Entry 2NMY (X-ray diffraction, 1.10 A resolution); this record covers chains A and B.

[Chain A]
Molecule: Protease
From: Human immunodeficiency virus 1
Notes: EC 3.4.23.16
UniProtKB: P04587 (POL_HV1B5); residues 1-99 here correspond to UniProt positions 500-598 (UniProt number = residue number + 499)
Sequence (99 residues; numbered 1 to 99; the number before each row is that of its first residue):
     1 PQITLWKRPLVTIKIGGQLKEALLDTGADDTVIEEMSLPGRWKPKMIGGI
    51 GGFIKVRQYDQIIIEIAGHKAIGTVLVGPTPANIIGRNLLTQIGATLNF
Sequence notes: engineered mutation Lys7 (Gln506 in P04587), Ile33 (Leu532 in P04587), Ile63 (Leu562 in P04587), Ala67 (Cys566 in P04587), Ala82 (Val581 in P04587), Ala95 (Cys594 in P04587)
Bound ions: Na+ near Asp60 (its only coordinating residue here)
Small-molecule neighbours: Fortovase (ROC; (2S)-N-[(2S,3R)-4-[(2S,3S,4aS,8aS)-3-(tert-butylcarbamoyl)-3,4,4a,5,6,7,8,8a-octahydro-1H-isoquinolin-2-yl]-3-hydroxy-1 -phenyl-butan-2-yl]-2-(quinolin-2-ylcarbonylamino)butanediamide): Arg8, Leu23, Asp25, Gly27, Ala28, Asp29, Asp30, Val32, Ile47, Gly48, Gly49, Ile50, Thr80, Pro81, Ala82, Ile84

[Chain B]
Molecule: Protease
From: Human immunodeficiency virus 1
Notes: EC 3.4.23.16
UniProtKB: P04587 (POL_HV1B5); residues 101-199 here correspond to UniProt positions 500-598 (UniProt number = residue number + 399)
Sequence (99 residues; each row starts with the number of its first residue):
   101 PQITLWKRPLVTIKIGGQLKEALLDTGADDTVIEEMSLPGRWKPKMIGGI
   151 GGFIKVRQYDQIIIEIAGHKAIGTVLVGPTPANIIGRNLLTQIGATLNF
Sequence notes: engineered mutation Lys107 (Gln506 in P04587), Ile133 (Leu532 in P04587), Ile163 (Leu562 in P04587), Ala167 (Cys566 in P04587), Ala182 (Val581 in P04587), Ala195 (Cys594 in P04587)
Small-molecule neighbours: Fortovase (ROC; (2S)-N-[(2S,3R)-4-[(2S,3S,4aS,8aS)-3-(tert-butylcarbamoyl)-3,4,4a,5,6,7,8,8a-octahydro-1H-isoquinolin-2-yl]-3-hydroxy-1 -phenyl-butan-2-yl]-2-(quinolin-2-ylcarbonylamino)butanediamide): Arg108, Leu123, Asp125, Gly127, Ala128, Asp129, Asp130, Val132, Ile147, Gly148, Gly149, Ile150, Phe153, Thr180, Pro181, Ala182, Ile184

[How chain A and chain B interact]
Residue-residue contacts (95):
  Pro1(A) - Leu197(B)
  Pro1(A) - Asn198(B)
  Pro1(A) - Phe199(B)  hydrogen bond (backbone-backbone)
  Gln2(A) - Thr196(B)
  Gln2(A) - Leu197(B)
  Gln2(A) - Asn198(B)  hydrogen bond
  Ile3(A) - Thr196(B)
  Ile3(A) - Leu197(B)  hydrogen bond (backbone-backbone)
  Ile3(A) - Phe199(B)  hydrophobic
  Leu5(A) - Arg187(B)  hydrogen bond (backbone-side chain)
  Leu5(A) - Thr191(B)
  Leu5(A) - Ala195(B)
  Trp6(A) - Arg187(B)  hydrogen bond (backbone-side chain)
  Trp6(A) - Thr191(B)
  Lys7(A) - Arg187(B)
  Arg8(A) - Asp129(B)  salt bridge
  Arg8(A) - Arg187(B)
  Pro9(A) - Thr126(B)
  Leu23(A) - Gly127(B)
  Leu24(A) - Thr126(B)  hydrogen bond (backbone-side chain)
  Leu24(A) - Leu197(B)  hydrophobic
  Asp25(A) - Asp125(B)
  Asp25(A) - Thr126(B)
  Asp25(A) - Gly127(B)  hydrogen bond (side chain-backbone)
  Thr26(A) - Leu105(B)
  Thr26(A) - Pro109(B)
  Thr26(A) - Leu124(B)  hydrogen bond (side chain-backbone)
  Thr26(A) - Asp125(B)
  Thr26(A) - Thr126(B)  hydrogen bond (side chain-backbone)
  Thr26(A) - Leu197(B)
  Gly27(A) - Leu123(B)
  Gly27(A) - Asp125(B)  hydrogen bond (backbone-side chain)
  Asp29(A) - Arg108(B)  salt bridge
  Gly48(A) - Ile150(B)
  Gly49(A) - Ile150(B)
  Gly49(A) - Pro181(B)
  Ile50(A) - Val132(B)  hydrophobic
  Ile50(A) - Ile147(B)
  Ile50(A) - Gly148(B)
  Ile50(A) - Gly149(B)
  Ile50(A) - Ile150(B)
  Ile50(A) - Gly151(B)  hydrogen bond (backbone-backbone)
  Ile50(A) - Gly152(B)
  Ile50(A) - Ile154(B)
  Ile50(A) - Thr180(B)
  Ile50(A) - Pro181(B)
  Gly51(A) - Ile150(B)  hydrogen bond (backbone-backbone)
  Gly51(A) - Gly151(B)
  Gly51(A) - Gly152(B)
  Gly52(A) - Ile150(B)
  Gly52(A) - Gly151(B)
  Ile54(A) - Ile150(B)
  Ile54(A) - Gly151(B)
  His69(A) - Phe199(B)
  Thr80(A) - Ile150(B)
  Pro81(A) - Gly149(B)
  Pro81(A) - Ile150(B)
  Arg87(A) - Leu105(B)  hydrogen bond (side chain-backbone)
  Arg87(A) - Trp106(B)  hydrogen bond (side chain-backbone)
  Arg87(A) - Lys107(B)
  Arg87(A) - Arg108(B)
  Arg87(A) - Pro109(B)
  Leu90(A) - Leu105(B)  hydrophobic
  Thr91(A) - Leu105(B)
  Thr91(A) - Trp106(B)
  Gln92(A) - Trp106(B)
  Ile93(A) - Phe199(B)
  Gly94(A) - Asn198(B)
  Ala95(A) - Leu105(B)
  Ala95(A) - Asn198(B)
  Ala95(A) - Phe199(B)  hydrophobic
  Thr96(A) - Gln102(B)
  Thr96(A) - Ile103(B)
  Thr96(A) - Thr196(B)
  Thr96(A) - Leu197(B)
  Thr96(A) - Asn198(B)  hydrogen bond (backbone-backbone)
  Leu97(A) - Pro101(B)
  Leu97(A) - Gln102(B)
  Leu97(A) - Ile103(B)  hydrogen bond (backbone-backbone)
  Leu97(A) - Leu124(B)  hydrophobic
  Leu97(A) - Thr126(B)
  Leu97(A) - Thr196(B)
  Leu97(A) - Leu197(B)  hydrophobic
  Asn98(A) - Pro101(B)
  Asn98(A) - Gln102(B)
  Asn98(A) - Gly194(B)
  Asn98(A) - Ala195(B)
  Asn98(A) - Thr196(B)  hydrogen bond (backbone-backbone)
  Asn98(A) - Asn198(B)
  Phe99(A) - Pro101(B)  hydrogen bond (backbone-backbone)
  Phe99(A) - Ile103(B)  hydrophobic
  Phe99(A) - Leu124(B)  hydrophobic
  Phe99(A) - His169(B)
  Phe99(A) - Ile193(B)
  Phe99(A) - Ala195(B)  hydrophobic
Also at the interface, not in a pair above, chain A (39 interface residues in all): Thr4, Val32, Ile47, Ala67, Ile84
Also at the interface, not in a pair above, chain B (38 interface residues in all): Thr104, Phe153, Ala167, Leu190

[Overview]
Chain A and chain B form an interface of 39 and 38 residues respectively; the contacts include 18 hydrogen
bonds and 2 salt bridges. Polar contacts include Arg8(A)-Asp129(B), Asp29(A)-Arg108(B) and Gln2(A)-Asn198(B).
Fortovase is bound between chain A and chain B.
Both chains are Protease (Human immunodeficiency virus 1). Entry 2NMY (Crystal structure analysis of HIV-1
protease mutant V82A with a inhibitor saquinavir) was determined by X-ray diffraction, deposited together with
2NMZ, 2NNK and 2NNP.
